Entry 4N9B (X-ray diffraction, 2.86 A resolution); this record covers chains A and B.

# Chain A (and B)
Name: Nicotinamide phosphoribosyltransferase
Organism: Homo sapiens
Notes: EC 2.4.2.12; chain B of this document is another copy of the same molecule, construct and numbering; everything in this record applies to it too
UniProt: P43490 (NAMPT_HUMAN); residue numbers follow UniProt; this construct covers 1-491
Amino-acid sequence (501 residues; each row starts with the number of its first residue):
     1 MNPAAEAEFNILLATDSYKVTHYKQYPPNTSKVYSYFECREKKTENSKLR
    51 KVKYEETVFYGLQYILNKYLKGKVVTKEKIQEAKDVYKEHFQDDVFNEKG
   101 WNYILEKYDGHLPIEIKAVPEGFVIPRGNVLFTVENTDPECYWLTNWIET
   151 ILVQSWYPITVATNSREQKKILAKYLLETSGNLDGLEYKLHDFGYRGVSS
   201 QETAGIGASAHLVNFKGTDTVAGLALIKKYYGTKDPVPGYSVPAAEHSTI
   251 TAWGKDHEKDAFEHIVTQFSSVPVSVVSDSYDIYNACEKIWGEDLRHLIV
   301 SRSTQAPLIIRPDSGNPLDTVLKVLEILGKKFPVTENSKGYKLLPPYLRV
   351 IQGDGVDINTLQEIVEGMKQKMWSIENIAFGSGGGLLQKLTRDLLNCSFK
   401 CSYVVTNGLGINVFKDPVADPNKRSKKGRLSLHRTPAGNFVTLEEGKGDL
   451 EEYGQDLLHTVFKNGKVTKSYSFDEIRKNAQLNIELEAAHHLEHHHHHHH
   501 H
Disordered / not traced: 1-7, 43-52, 487-501
Sequence notes: expression tag (492-501)
Residues lining bound ligands: 2HH (1-methyl-N-(pyridin-3-yl)-1H-pyrazole-5-carboxamide): His-191, Phe-193, Arg-196, Asp-219, Ser-241, Val-242, Ala-244, Ser-275, Arg-311, Ile-351

# Interface between chain A and chain B
Residue-residue contacts - 216 pairs, chain A then chain B:
  Phe-9(A) / Gln-201(B)
  Leu-13(A) / Tyr-195(B)
  Leu-13(A) / Val-221(B)
  Ala-14(A) / Tyr-195(B)
  Ala-14(A) / Gln-201(B)
  Thr-15(A) / Tyr-195(B)
  Thr-15(A) / Asp-219(B)
  Thr-15(A) / Val-221(B)
  Asp-16(A) / Tyr-195(B)
  Asp-16(A) / Arg-196(B)  salt bridge
  Asp-16(A) / Asp-219(B)
  Ser-17(A) / Thr-218(B)
  Ser-17(A) / Asp-219(B)  hydrogen bond (side chain-backbone)
  Ser-17(A) / Val-221(B)
  Ser-17(A) / Ser-241(B)
  Tyr-18(A) / Arg-196(B)  hydrogen bond
  Tyr-18(A) / Asp-219(B)  hydrogen bond (backbone-side chain)
  Tyr-18(A) / Ala-244(B)  hydrophobic
  Tyr-18(A) / Ala-245(B)
  Tyr-18(A) / Glu-246(B)
  Lys-19(A) / Arg-196(B)
  Lys-19(A) / Glu-246(B)  salt bridge
  Thr-21(A) / Pro-243(B)
  Thr-21(A) / Ala-244(B)
  Thr-21(A) / Phe-269(B)
  His-22(A) / Ala-244(B)  hydrogen bond (side chain-backbone)
  His-22(A) / Glu-246(B)  salt bridge
  His-22(A) / Thr-249(B)
  Lys-24(A) / His-264(B)  hydrogen bond (backbone-side chain)
  Lys-24(A) / Gln-268(B)
  Gln-25(A) / Ala-244(B)  hydrogen bond (side chain-backbone)
  Gln-25(A) / Ala-245(B)
  Gln-25(A) / Thr-249(B)  hydrogen bond
  Gln-25(A) / Trp-253(B)  hydrogen bond (backbone-side chain)
  Gln-25(A) / His-264(B)
  Gln-25(A) / Ile-265(B)
  Gln-25(A) / Phe-269(B)
  Tyr-26(A) / Glu-246(B)  hydrogen bond
  Tyr-26(A) / Ser-248(B)  hydrogen bond
  Tyr-26(A) / Thr-249(B)
  Tyr-26(A) / His-264(B)
  Pro-27(A) / Ala-252(B)
  Pro-27(A) / Trp-253(B)  hydrophobic
  Pro-28(A) / Trp-253(B)
  Tyr-69(A) / Gln-201(B)
  Tyr-87(A) / Val-221(B)  hydrophobic
  Glu-89(A) / Pro-236(B)
  Glu-89(A) / Val-237(B)
  Glu-89(A) / Tyr-240(B)
  His-90(A) / Thr-218(B)
  His-90(A) / Leu-224(B)
  His-90(A) / Val-237(B)
  His-90(A) / Gly-239(B)  hydrogen bond (side chain-backbone)
  His-90(A) / Tyr-240(B)
  His-90(A) / Ser-241(B)  hydrogen bond (backbone-backbone)
  Phe-91(A) / Ser-241(B)
  Phe-91(A) / Val-242(B)
  Gln-92(A) / Tyr-240(B)
  Asp-93(A) / Val-272(B)
  Val-95(A) / Phe-269(B)  hydrophobic
  Asn-146(A) / Glu-246(B)  hydrogen bond
  Asn-146(A) / Ser-248(B)  hydrogen bond
  Glu-149(A) / Arg-196(B)  salt bridge
  Glu-149(A) / Glu-246(B)
  Thr-150(A) / Tyr-195(B)
  Thr-150(A) / Arg-196(B)
  Ile-151(A) / Gln-201(B)
  Val-153(A) / Arg-196(B)
  Gln-154(A) / Tyr-195(B)  hydrogen bond (side chain-backbone)
  Gln-154(A) / Val-198(B)
  Gln-154(A) / Ser-200(B)
  Gln-154(A) / Gln-201(B)  hydrogen bond
  Trp-156(A) / Arg-196(B)  hydrogen bond (side chain-backbone)
  Trp-156(A) / Gly-197(B)
  Trp-156(A) / Val-198(B)  hydrogen bond (side chain-backbone)
  Trp-156(A) / Ser-199(B)
  Trp-156(A) / Gln-388(B)
  Tyr-157(A) / Ser-199(B)
  Tyr-195(A) / Leu-13(B)
  Tyr-195(A) / Ala-14(B)
  Tyr-195(A) / Thr-15(B)
  Tyr-195(A) / Asp-16(B)
  Tyr-195(A) / Thr-150(B)
  Tyr-195(A) / Gln-154(B)  hydrogen bond (backbone-side chain)
  Arg-196(A) / Asp-16(B)  salt bridge
  Arg-196(A) / Tyr-18(B)  hydrogen bond
  Arg-196(A) / Lys-19(B)
  Arg-196(A) / Glu-149(B)  salt bridge
  Arg-196(A) / Thr-150(B)
  Arg-196(A) / Val-153(B)
  Arg-196(A) / Trp-156(B)  hydrogen bond (backbone-side chain)
  Arg-196(A) / Arg-392(B)
  Gly-197(A) / Trp-156(B)
  Val-198(A) / Gln-154(B)
  Val-198(A) / Trp-156(B)  hydrogen bond (backbone-side chain)
  Ser-199(A) / Gln-154(B)
  Ser-199(A) / Trp-156(B)
  Ser-199(A) / Tyr-157(B)
  Ser-199(A) / Ser-199(B)  hydrogen bond
  Ser-199(A) / Thr-203(B)  hydrogen bond
  Ser-200(A) / Gln-154(B)  hydrogen bond (backbone-side chain)
  Ser-200(A) / Ser-200(B)  hydrogen bond
  Ser-200(A) / Glu-202(B)
  Ser-200(A) / Thr-203(B)  hydrogen bond
  Ser-200(A) / Ile-206(B)
  Gln-201(A) / Phe-9(B)
  Gln-201(A) / Tyr-69(B)
  Gln-201(A) / Ile-151(B)
  Gln-201(A) / Gln-154(B)  hydrogen bond
  Gln-201(A) / Glu-202(B)  hydrogen bond (backbone-side chain)
  Glu-202(A) / Ser-200(B)
  Glu-202(A) / Gln-201(B)  hydrogen bond (side chain-backbone)
  Glu-202(A) / Glu-202(B)  hydrogen bond (side chain-backbone)
  Thr-203(A) / Ser-199(B)  hydrogen bond
  Thr-203(A) / Ser-200(B)  hydrogen bond
  Thr-203(A) / Thr-203(B)  hydrogen bond
  Thr-218(A) / Ser-17(B)
  Thr-218(A) / His-90(B)
  Asp-219(A) / Thr-15(B)
  Asp-219(A) / Asp-16(B)
  Asp-219(A) / Ser-17(B)  hydrogen bond (backbone-backbone)
  Asp-219(A) / Tyr-18(B)  hydrogen bond (side chain-backbone)
  Val-221(A) / Leu-13(B)
  Val-221(A) / Thr-15(B)
  Val-221(A) / Ser-17(B)
  Val-221(A) / Tyr-87(B)  hydrophobic
  Ala-222(A) / Leu-13(B)
  Leu-224(A) / His-90(B)
  Pro-236(A) / Glu-89(B)
  Val-237(A) / Glu-89(B)
  Val-237(A) / His-90(B)
  Gly-239(A) / His-90(B)  hydrogen bond (backbone-side chain)
  Tyr-240(A) / Glu-89(B)
  Tyr-240(A) / His-90(B)
  Tyr-240(A) / Gln-92(B)
  Ser-241(A) / Ser-17(B)
  Ser-241(A) / His-90(B)  hydrogen bond (backbone-backbone)
  Ser-241(A) / Phe-91(B)
  Val-242(A) / Phe-91(B)
  Pro-243(A) / Thr-21(B)
  Ala-244(A) / Tyr-18(B)  hydrophobic
  Ala-244(A) / Thr-21(B)  hydrogen bond (backbone-side chain)
  Ala-244(A) / His-22(B)  hydrogen bond (backbone-side chain)
  Ala-244(A) / Gln-25(B)  hydrogen bond (backbone-side chain)
  Ala-245(A) / Tyr-18(B)
  Ala-245(A) / His-22(B)
  Ala-245(A) / Gln-25(B)
  Glu-246(A) / Tyr-18(B)
  Glu-246(A) / Lys-19(B)  salt bridge
  Glu-246(A) / His-22(B)  salt bridge
  Glu-246(A) / Tyr-26(B)
  Glu-246(A) / Asn-146(B)  hydrogen bond
  Glu-246(A) / Glu-149(B)
  His-247(A) / Lys-415(B)  hydrogen bond
  Ser-248(A) / Tyr-26(B)  hydrogen bond
  Ser-248(A) / Asn-146(B)  hydrogen bond
  Ser-248(A) / Cys-401(B)
  Thr-249(A) / His-22(B)
  Thr-249(A) / Gln-25(B)  hydrogen bond
  Thr-249(A) / Tyr-26(B)
  Thr-251(A) / Val-413(B)
  Thr-251(A) / Phe-414(B)
  Ala-252(A) / Pro-27(B)
  Ala-252(A) / Val-404(B)
  Ala-252(A) / Ile-411(B)
  Ala-252(A) / Val-413(B)  hydrophobic
  Trp-253(A) / Gln-25(B)  hydrogen bond (side chain-backbone)
  Trp-253(A) / Pro-27(B)  hydrophobic
  Trp-253(A) / Pro-28(B)
  His-264(A) / Lys-24(B)
  His-264(A) / Gln-25(B)
  His-264(A) / Tyr-26(B)
  Ile-265(A) / Gln-25(B)
  Gln-268(A) / Lys-24(B)
  Phe-269(A) / Thr-21(B)
  Phe-269(A) / Gln-25(B)
  Phe-269(A) / Val-95(B)  hydrophobic
  Val-272(A) / Asp-93(B)
  Asp-279(A) / Pro-417(B)
  Ser-280(A) / Lys-415(B)
  Ser-280(A) / Asp-416(B)  hydrogen bond (backbone-backbone)
  Ser-280(A) / Pro-417(B)
  Tyr-281(A) / Phe-414(B)
  Tyr-281(A) / Asp-416(B)
  Tyr-281(A) / Pro-417(B)
  Tyr-281(A) / Val-418(B)  hydrogen bond (backbone-backbone)
  Asp-282(A) / Val-418(B)
  Asp-313(A) / Lys-423(B)  hydrogen bond (backbone-side chain)
  Ser-314(A) / Pro-417(B)
  Gly-315(A) / Ala-419(B)
  Asp-354(A) / Lys-423(B)  salt bridge
  Gln-388(A) / Trp-156(B)
  Gln-388(A) / Gln-388(B)
  Gln-388(A) / Leu-390(B)  hydrogen bond (side chain-backbone)
  Leu-390(A) / Gln-388(B)  hydrogen bond (backbone-side chain)
  Arg-392(A) / Arg-196(B)
  Cys-401(A) / Ser-248(B)
  Val-404(A) / Ala-252(B)
  Ile-411(A) / Ala-252(B)
  Val-413(A) / Thr-251(B)
  Val-413(A) / Ala-252(B)  hydrophobic
  Phe-414(A) / Thr-251(B)
  Phe-414(A) / Lys-255(B)
  Phe-414(A) / Tyr-281(B)
  Lys-415(A) / His-247(B)
  Lys-415(A) / Ser-280(B)
  Asp-416(A) / Ser-280(B)  hydrogen bond (backbone-backbone)
  Asp-416(A) / Tyr-281(B)
  Pro-417(A) / Asp-279(B)
  Pro-417(A) / Ser-280(B)
  Pro-417(A) / Ser-314(B)
  Val-418(A) / Tyr-281(B)  hydrogen bond (backbone-backbone)
  Val-418(A) / Asp-282(B)
  Ala-419(A) / Gly-315(B)
  Lys-423(A) / Asp-313(B)  salt bridge
  Lys-423(A) / Asp-354(B)  salt bridge
Other interface residues (no listed pair), chain A (100 interface residues in all): Glu-82, Val-86, Ala-204, Ile-206, Thr-220, Lys-228, Gly-254, Lys-255, Ile-283, Lys-389, Thr-391, Asp-420
Other interface residues (no listed pair), chain B (100 interface residues in all): Glu-82, Val-86, Thr-220, Ala-222, Lys-228, Gly-254, Ile-283, Tyr-284, Lys-389, Thr-391, Asp-420

# In short
The chain A/chain B interface involves 100 residues from each chain, with 54 hydrogen bonds and 11 salt
bridges. Polar pairs include Asp-16(A)/Arg-196(B), Lys-19(A)/Glu-246(B) and His-22(A)/Glu-246(B). Bound to
chain A: compound 2HH.
Both chains are Nicotinamide phosphoribosyltransferase (Homo sapiens). Entry 4N9B (Fragment-based Design of
3-Aminopyridine-derived Amides as Potent Inhibitors of Human Nicotinamide Phosphoribosyltransferase (NAMPT))
was determined by X-ray diffraction, deposited together with 4N9C, 4N9D and 4N9E.
